6TDY - chains A and D of the 26 polymer chains in the assembly; structure by electron microscopy, 3.04 A resolution.

Chain A:
Name: ATP synthase subunit alpha
From: Euglena gracilis
Chain sequence (561 residues; numbered 2 to 562; the number before each row is that of its first residue):
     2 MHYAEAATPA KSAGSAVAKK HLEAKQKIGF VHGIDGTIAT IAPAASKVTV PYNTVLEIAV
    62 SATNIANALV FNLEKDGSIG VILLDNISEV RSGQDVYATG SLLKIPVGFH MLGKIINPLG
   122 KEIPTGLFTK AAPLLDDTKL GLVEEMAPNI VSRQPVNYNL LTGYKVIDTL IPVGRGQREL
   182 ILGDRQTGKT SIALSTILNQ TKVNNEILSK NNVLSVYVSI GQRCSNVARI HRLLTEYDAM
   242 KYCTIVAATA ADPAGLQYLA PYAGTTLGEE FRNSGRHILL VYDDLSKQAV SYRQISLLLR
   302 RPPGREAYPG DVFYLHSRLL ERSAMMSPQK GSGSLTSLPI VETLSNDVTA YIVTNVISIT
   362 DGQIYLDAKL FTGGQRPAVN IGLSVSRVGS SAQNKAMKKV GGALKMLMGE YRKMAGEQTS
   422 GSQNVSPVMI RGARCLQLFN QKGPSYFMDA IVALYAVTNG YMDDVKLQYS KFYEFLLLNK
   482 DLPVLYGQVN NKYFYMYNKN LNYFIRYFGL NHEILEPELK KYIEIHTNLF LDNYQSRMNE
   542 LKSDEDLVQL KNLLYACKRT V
Unresolved in the structure: 2-25, 128-138
Bound ions: Mg2+: Thr-191 (together with ATP)
Ligand contacts: ATP (adenosine-5'-triphosphate): Asp-185, Arg-186, Gln-187, Thr-188, Gly-189, Lys-190, Thr-191, Ser-192, Gln-223, Asp-284, Phe-372, Arg-377, Pro-378, Gln-442, Lys-443

Chain D:
Name: ATP synthase subunit beta
From: Euglena gracilis
Chain sequence (494 residues; row label = number of the first residue in the row):
     8 TAPATAADVK QVGYVQQIIG AVVDVTFTDS VPPVLTALTV DAKETGTLLT MEIVQHLDTK
    68 TARCICMSST DMLRLRTPVV NTGSQITVPV GEATLGRIFN VMGDAIDQRG PVKNKVRWPI
   128 HRKAPTLAEQ SGKDEVLVTG IKVIDLILPY CKGGKIGLFG GAGVGKTVII MELINNVAKG
   188 HGGYSVFAGV GERTREGTDL YLEMMGSKVI DLQGDSKCVL VYGQMNEPPG ARARVAQTAL
   248 TMAEYFRDEA GQDVLLFVDN VFRFTQANSE VSALLGRIPA AVGYQPTLAE DLGMLQERIT
   308 STVKGSITSV QAVYVPADDI TDPAPATTFS HLDATTVLSR SVAEAGIYPA VEPLECASRI
   368 MDPDAIDVNH YNVAMDIVEM LTKYKELQDI IAVLGIDELS EEDKLIVDRA RKVAKFMSQP
   428 FAVAEVFTGM KGYYVQLEDC VSDFGSLLMG QCDNIPEMAF YMVGGLDSVK EKAAKMAAEA
   488 AAMRERARKA AEAK
Unresolved in the structure: 8-14
Bound ions: Mg2+: Thr-174 (together with ADP)
Ligand contacts:
  - ADP (adenosine-5'-diphosphate): Gly-168, Ala-169, Gly-170, Val-171, Gly-172, Lys-173, Thr-174, Val-175, Glu-203, Tyr-355, Phe-428, Ala-431, Phe-434, Thr-435
  - ATP (adenosine-5'-triphosphate): Ser-365, Arg-366, Met-368, Asp-369, Tyr-378

Chain A / chain D interface:
Residue-residue contacts (90; chain A residue first):
  His-33(A) / Leu-64(D)  hydrogen bond (side chain-backbone)
  His-33(A) / Asp-65(D)  salt bridge
  His-33(A) / Thr-66(D)
  Ile-35(A) / Val-41(D)  hydrophobic
  Ile-35(A) / Gln-62(D)
  Ile-35(A) / His-63(D)  hydrogen bond (backbone-backbone)
  Asp-36(A) / Gln-62(D)
  Asp-36(A) / Arg-284(D)  salt bridge
  Thr-38(A) / Glu-297(D)  hydrogen bond
  Ser-89(A) / Lys-130(D)  hydrogen bond
  Arg-92(A) / Ser-37(D)
  Arg-92(A) / Val-38(D)  hydrogen bond (side chain-backbone)
  Arg-92(A) / Pro-39(D)
  Arg-92(A) / Pro-40(D)
  Ser-93(A) / His-63(D)  hydrogen bond
  Ser-93(A) / Asp-65(D)
  Ser-93(A) / Thr-66(D)
  Gly-94(A) / Thr-66(D)
  Ile-116(A) / Leu-134(D)  hydrophobic
  Ile-124(A) / Leu-134(D)  hydrophobic
  Arg-186(A) / Ile-327(D)
  Arg-186(A) / Phe-336(D)
  Arg-186(A) / Val-344(D)
  Arg-186(A) / Glu-362(D)  hydrogen bond (side chain-backbone)
  Gln-187(A) / Thr-342(D)  hydrogen bond
  Gln-187(A) / Ala-364(D)  hydrogen bond (side chain-backbone)
  Arg-224(A) / Glu-304(D)
  Arg-224(A) / Ser-337(D)  hydrogen bond (side chain-backbone)
  Arg-224(A) / His-338(D)
  Arg-224(A) / Leu-339(D)  hydrogen bond (side chain-backbone)
  Arg-224(A) / Asp-340(D)  salt bridge
  Cys-225(A) / Leu-134(D)
  Cys-225(A) / Gln-137(D)
  Cys-225(A) / Glu-304(D)  hydrogen bond (backbone-side chain)
  Ser-226(A) / Gln-137(D)  hydrogen bond (backbone-side chain)
  Ala-229(A) / Leu-134(D)  hydrophobic
  Arg-233(A) / Gly-139(D)
  Ala-251(A) / Gly-300(D)
  Ala-251(A) / His-338(D)
  Ala-252(A) / Met-301(D)
  Ala-252(A) / Glu-304(D)
  Pro-254(A) / Glu-297(D)
  Ala-255(A) / Glu-297(D)
  Lys-288(A) / Ser-337(D)  hydrogen bond
  Val-291(A) / Ala-296(D)  hydrophobic
  Arg-294(A) / Ala-287(D)
  Gln-295(A) / Pro-293(D)
  Gln-295(A) / Thr-294(D)
  Gln-295(A) / Glu-297(D)  hydrogen bond
  Leu-298(A) / Ile-285(D)
  Leu-298(A) / Pro-286(D)
  Leu-298(A) / Ala-287(D)  hydrophobic
  Leu-298(A) / Pro-293(D)  hydrophobic
  Leu-299(A) / Arg-284(D)
  Leu-299(A) / Pro-293(D)  hydrophobic
  Leu-299(A) / Thr-294(D)
  Arg-301(A) / Gly-283(D)
  Arg-301(A) / Ile-285(D)
  Glu-307(A) / Ala-288(D)
  Ala-308(A) / Ala-287(D)
  Ala-308(A) / Ala-288(D)
  Glu-343(A) / Phe-336(D)
  Ser-346(A) / Thr-328(D)
  Lys-370(A) / Thr-389(D)
  Lys-370(A) / Glu-393(D)
  Thr-373(A) / Leu-361(D)
  Thr-373(A) / Val-385(D)
  Thr-373(A) / Glu-386(D)  hydrogen bond (backbone-backbone)
  Thr-373(A) / Thr-389(D)  hydrogen bond
  Gly-374(A) / Glu-386(D)
  Gly-374(A) / Thr-389(D)
  Arg-377(A) / Tyr-378(D)
  Arg-377(A) / Met-382(D)  hydrogen bond
  Ser-421(A) / Leu-394(D)
  Ser-421(A) / Ile-397(D)
  Ser-421(A) / Glu-405(D)
  Ser-421(A) / Leu-406(D)
  Ser-421(A) / Ser-407(D)
  Ser-421(A) / Asp-410(D)
  Gly-422(A) / Ser-407(D)
  Asp-545(A) / Met-456(D)
  Asp-545(A) / Gln-458(D)  hydrogen bond
  Val-549(A) / Met-456(D)  hydrophobic
  Lys-552(A) / Asp-383(D)  salt bridge
  Asn-553(A) / Asn-379(D)  hydrogen bond
  Tyr-556(A) / Asn-379(D)
  Tyr-556(A) / Asp-383(D)  hydrogen bond
  Arg-560(A) / Pro-370(D)
  Arg-560(A) / Val-375(D)
  Arg-560(A) / Asn-379(D)
Other interface residues (no listed pair), chain A (59 interface residues in all): Gly-34, Gly-37, Val-91, Pro-125, Thr-126, Gly-127, Gly-222, Gln-223, Asn-227, Val-228, Arg-230, Asp-253, Arg-302, Leu-345, Gly-375
Other interface residues (no listed pair), chain D (62 interface residues in all): Ala-131, Ala-135, Lys-162, Ala-333, Arg-366

Summary:
The interface between chain A and chain D involves 59 residues on one side and 62 on the other, with 21
hydrogen bonds and 4 salt bridges. Among the polar pairs are His-33(A)/Asp-65(D), Asp-36(A)/Arg-284(D) and
Arg-224(A)/Asp-340(D). ATP is bound between chain A and chain D.
Chain A is ATP synthase subunit alpha and chain D is ATP synthase subunit beta, both from Euglena gracilis;
the structure, Cryo-EM structure of Euglena gracilis mitochondrial ATP synthase, OSCP/F1/c-ring in rotational
state 1, was determined by electron microscopy (same publication as 6TDU, 6TDV, 6TDW, 6TDX, 6TDZ and 6TE0).
